5W9J - chains D and K of the 12 polymer chains in the assembly; structure by electron microscopy, 4.80 A resolution (low resolution: residue-level contacts below are approximate; hydrogen-bond / salt-bridge calls are withheld).

== Chain D (and K) ==
Name: Spike glycoprotein
Organism: Middle East respiratory syndrome-related coronavirus
Notes: engineered mutation(s): V1060P, L1061P; chain K of this document is another copy of the same molecule, construct and numbering; everything in this record applies to it too
UniProtKB: W5ZZF5 (W5ZZF5_9BETC); residues 1-1291 here = UniProt positions 1-1291
Chain sequence (1329 residues; numbered 1 to 1329; the number before each row is that of its first residue):
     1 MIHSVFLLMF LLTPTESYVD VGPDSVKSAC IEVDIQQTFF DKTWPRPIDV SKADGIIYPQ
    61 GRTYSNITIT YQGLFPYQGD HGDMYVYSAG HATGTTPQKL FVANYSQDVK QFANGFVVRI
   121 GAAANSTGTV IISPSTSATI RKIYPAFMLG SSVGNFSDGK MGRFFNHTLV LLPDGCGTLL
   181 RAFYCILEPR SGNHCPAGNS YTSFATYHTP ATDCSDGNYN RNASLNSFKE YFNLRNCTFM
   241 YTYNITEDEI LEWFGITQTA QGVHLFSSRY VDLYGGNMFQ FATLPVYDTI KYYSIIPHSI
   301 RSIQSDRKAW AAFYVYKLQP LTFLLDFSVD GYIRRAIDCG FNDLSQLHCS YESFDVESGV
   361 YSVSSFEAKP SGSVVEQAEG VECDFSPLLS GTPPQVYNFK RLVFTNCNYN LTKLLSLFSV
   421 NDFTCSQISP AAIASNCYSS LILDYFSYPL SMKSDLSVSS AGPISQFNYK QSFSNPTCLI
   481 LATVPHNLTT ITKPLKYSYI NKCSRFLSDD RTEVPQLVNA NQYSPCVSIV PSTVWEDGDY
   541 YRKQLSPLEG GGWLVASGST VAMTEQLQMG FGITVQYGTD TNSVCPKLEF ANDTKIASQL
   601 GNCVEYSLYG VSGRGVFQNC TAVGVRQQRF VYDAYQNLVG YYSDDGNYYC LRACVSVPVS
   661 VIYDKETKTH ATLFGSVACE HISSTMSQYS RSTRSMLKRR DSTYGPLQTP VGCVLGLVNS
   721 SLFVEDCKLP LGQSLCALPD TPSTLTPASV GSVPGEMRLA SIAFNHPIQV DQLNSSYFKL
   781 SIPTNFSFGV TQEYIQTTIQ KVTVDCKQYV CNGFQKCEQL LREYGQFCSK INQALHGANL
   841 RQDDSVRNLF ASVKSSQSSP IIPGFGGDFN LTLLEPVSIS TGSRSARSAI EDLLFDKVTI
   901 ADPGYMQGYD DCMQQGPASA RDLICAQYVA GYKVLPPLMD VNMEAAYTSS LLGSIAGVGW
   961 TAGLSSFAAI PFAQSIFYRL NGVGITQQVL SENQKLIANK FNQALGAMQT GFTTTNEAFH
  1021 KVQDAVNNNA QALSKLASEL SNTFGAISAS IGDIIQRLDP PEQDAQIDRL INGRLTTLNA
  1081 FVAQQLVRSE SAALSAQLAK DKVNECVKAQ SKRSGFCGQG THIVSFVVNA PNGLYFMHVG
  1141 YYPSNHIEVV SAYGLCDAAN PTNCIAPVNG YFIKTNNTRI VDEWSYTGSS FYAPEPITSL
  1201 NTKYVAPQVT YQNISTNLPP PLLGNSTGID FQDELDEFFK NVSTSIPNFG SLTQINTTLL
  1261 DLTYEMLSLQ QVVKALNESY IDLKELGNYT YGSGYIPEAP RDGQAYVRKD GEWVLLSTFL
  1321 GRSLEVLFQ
Unresolved in the structure: 1-752, 878-885, 1224-1329 (chain K: 1-17, 744-1329)
Sequence notes: conflict Phe506 (Leu in W5ZZF5), Ala748 (Arg in W5ZZF5), Gly751 (Arg in W5ZZF5), Pro1060 (Val in W5ZZF5), Pro1061 (Leu in W5ZZF5); expression tag (1292-1329)
Cystine bridges: Cys806-Cys828, Cys811-Cys817, Cys912-Cys925, Cys1106-Cys1117, Cys1156-Cys1164

== Chain D / chain K interface ==
Residue-residue contacts - 64 pairs, chain D then chain K:
  Thr803(D) with Ser362(K)
  Asp805(D) with Ser364(K); Ser365(K)
  Gln808(D) with Ser365(K)
  Arg822(D) with Gln72(K); Pro320(K)
  Ser829(D) with Ser350(K)
  Gln833(D) with Tyr351(K)
  His836(D) with Val360(K); Tyr361(K)
  Tyr905(D) with Ser676(K); Val711(K)
  Met906(D) with Gln708(K); Thr709(K); Pro710(K)
  Gln907(D) with Ser676(K)
  Tyr909(D) with Val655(K); Ser656(K); Val657(K); Ser676(K); Val677(K)
  Asp910(D) with Ser676(K); Val677(K); Ala678(K)
  Cys912(D) with Arg652(K)
  Met913(D) with Val655(K); His681(K)
  Gln914(D) with Val616(K); Phe617(K); Gln618(K); Arg652(K)
  Gly916(D) with Gln618(K)
  Ala918(D) with Gln618(K); Cys650(K); Arg652(K)
  Ala920(D) with Arg652(K)
  Leu923(D) with Tyr635(K)
  Tyr928(D) with Arg652(K); Ala653(K); Cys654(K); Ser656(K)
  Lys933(D) with Ser362(K); Pro658(K); Val659(K); Ser660(K)
  Pro936(D) with Gln733(K)
  Pro937(D) with Gly732(K); Gln733(K)
  Leu938(D) with Pro730(K); Gly732(K); Gln733(K)
  Met939(D) with Gln733(K)
  Asp940(D) with Gln733(K); Ser734(K)
  Met943(D) with Ser734(K)
  Ser1038(D) with Tyr635(K)
  Ser1041(D) with Tyr635(K)
  Gln1056(D) with Ala432(K); Asn436(K)
  Arg1057(D) with Gln427(K); Ile428(K); Tyr438(K); Tyr577(K)
  Leu1058(D) with Gln427(K)
Interface residues without a listed pair, chain D (35 interface residues in all): Gly908, Ser1034, Asp1059
Interface residues without a listed pair, chain K (46 interface residues in all): Leu321, Thr322, Ser429, Pro476, Leu731

== Summary ==
35 residues of chain D face 46 of chain K across their interface.
Both chains are Spike glycoprotein (Middle East respiratory syndrome-related coronavirus). Entry 5W9J (MERS S
ectodomain trimer in complex with variable domain of neutralizing antibody G4) was determined by electron
microscopy (same publication as 5VZR, 5W9H, 5W9I, 5W9K, 5W9L, 5W9M and 3 further entries).
